8JNE - chains A and J of the 20 polymer chains in the assembly; structure by electron microscopy, 4.68 A resolution (low resolution: residue-level contacts below are approximate; hydrogen-bond / salt-bridge calls are withheld).

[Chain A]
Name: Histone H3.1
Source organism: Homo sapiens
Reference sequence: P68431 (H31_HUMAN); residues 0-135 here correspond to UniProt positions 1-136 (UniProt number = residue number + 1)
Sequence (139 residues; row label = number of the first residue in the row; numbers below 1 keep their minus sign (Gly-3 is residue -3)):
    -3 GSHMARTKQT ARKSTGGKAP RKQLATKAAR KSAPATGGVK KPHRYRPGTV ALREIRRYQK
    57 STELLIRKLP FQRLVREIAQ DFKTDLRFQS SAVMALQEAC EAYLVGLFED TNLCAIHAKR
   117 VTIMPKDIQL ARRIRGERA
Unresolved in the structure: -3 to 37, 134-135
Differences from the reference sequence: expression tag (-3 to -1)
Curated features (UniProtKB/Swiss-Prot):
  - modified residue: Arg2 (Asymmetric dimethylarginine), Thr3 (Phosphothreonine), Lys4 (Allysine), Gln5 (5-glutamyl dopamine), Thr6 (Phosphothreonine), Arg8 (Citrulline), Lys9 (N6,N6,N6-trimethyllysine), Ser10 (ADP-ribosylserine), Thr11 (Phosphothreonine), Lys14 (N6-(2-hydroxyisobutyryl)lysine), Arg17 (Asymmetric dimethylarginine), Lys18 (N6-(2-hydroxyisobutyryl)lysine), Lys23 (N6-(2-hydroxyisobutyryl)lysine), Arg26 (Citrulline), Lys27 (N6,N6,N6-trimethyllysine), Ser28 (ADP-ribosylserine), Lys36 (N6,N6,N6-trimethyllysine), Lys37 (N6-methyllysine), Tyr41 (Phosphotyrosine), Lys56 (N6,N6,N6-trimethyllysine) and 8 more in UniProt
  - lipidation: Lys18 (N6-decanoyllysine)

[Chain J]
Molecule: 153-nt DNA strand
Source organism: synthetic construct
Sequence (153 nucleotides; each row starts with the number of its first residue):
     1 TGGCCGTTTT CGTTGTTTTT TTCTGTCTCG TGCCTGGTGT CTTGGGTGTA ATCCCCTTGG
    61 CGGTTAAAAC GCGGGGGACA GCGCGTACGT GCGTTTAAGC GGTGCTAGAG CTGTCTACGA
   121 CCAATTGAGC GGCCTCGGCA CCGGGATTCT GAT

[How chain A and chain J interact]
Residue-residue contacts (28):
  Arg40(A) with DG73(J); DG151(J); DA152(J)
  Tyr41(A) with DT150(J); DG151(J)
  Arg42(A) with DG76(J); DG151(J)
  Pro43(A) with DG76(J)
  Thr45(A) with DT150(J); DG151(J)
  Arg63(A) with DA67(J); DA68(J)
  Arg72(A) with DT58(J)
  Arg83(A) with DT57(J); DT58(J)
  Phe84(A) with DT57(J); DT58(J)
  Gln85(A) with DT57(J)
  Ser86(A) with DT57(J)
  Lys115(A) with DA78(J)
  Arg116(A) with DA78(J); DC79(J)
  Val117(A) with DG77(J); DA78(J)
  Thr118(A) with DG77(J); DA78(J)
  Met120(A) with DA78(J); DC79(J)
Also at the interface, not in a pair above, chain A (18 interface residues in all): His39, Lys122
Also at the interface, not in a pair above, chain J (13 interface residues in all): DG75

[Summary]
18 residues of chain A face 13 of chain J across their interface.
Here chain A is Histone H3.1 (Homo sapiens) and chain J is a 153-nt DNA strand (synthetic construct). Entry
8JNE (The cryo-EM structure of the decameric RAD51 ring bound to the nucleosome without the linker DNA ...)
was determined by electron microscopy (same publication as 8JND, 8JNF, 8XBT, 8XBU and 8XBW).
